PDB entry 6EB2 | X-ray diffraction, 2.49 A resolution | chain A

[Chain A]
Name: Integrase
Source organism: Human immunodeficiency virus 1
Notes: fragment: catalytic core domain
UniProt: F2WR52 (F2WR52_9HIV1); residue numbers follow UniProt; this construct covers 50-212
Amino-acid sequence (183 residues; numbered 30 to 212; the number before each row is that of its first residue):
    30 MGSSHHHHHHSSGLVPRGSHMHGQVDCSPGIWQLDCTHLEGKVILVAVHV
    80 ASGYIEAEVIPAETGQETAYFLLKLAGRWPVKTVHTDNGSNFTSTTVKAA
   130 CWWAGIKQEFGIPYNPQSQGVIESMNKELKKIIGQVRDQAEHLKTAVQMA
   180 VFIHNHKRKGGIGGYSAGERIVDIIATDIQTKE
Not modelled in the structure: 30-55, 138-153, 188-192, 209-212
Modified / non-standard residues: Cys-65 (S-dimethylarsinoyl-cysteine; CAF); Cys-130 (S-dimethylarsinoyl-cysteine; CAF)
Sequence notes: expression tag (30-49); engineered mutation His-185 (Phe in F2WR52)
Residues lining bound ligands: J3P ((2S)-[1-(1-benzyl-1H-pyrazol-4-yl)-3-(3,4-dihydro-2H-1-benzopyran-6-yl)isoquinolin-4-yl](tert-butoxy)acetic acid): Gln-95, Ala-98, Tyr-99, Leu-102, Thr-124, Thr-125, Ala-128, Ala-129, Trp-132, Gln-168, Ala-169, Glu-170, His-171, Lys-173, Thr-174, Met-178
From the paper describing this entry:
  - binding site for J3P: Thr-124 to Ala-133, Glu-170, His-171, Thr-174

[Overview]
Chain A binds compound J3P. From the paper: a binding site for J3P at Thr-124, Glu-170 and His-171 among
others.
Chain A is Integrase (Human immunodeficiency virus 1); the structure, HIV-1 Integrase Catalytic Core Domain
Complexed with Allosteric Inhibitor
(2S)-[1-(1-benzyl-1H-pyrazol-4-yl)-3-(3,4-dihydro-2H-1-benzopyran-6-yl)isoquinolin-4-yl](tert-butoxy)acetic
acid, was determined by X-ray diffraction, deposited together with 6EB1.
